PDB entry 8B4J | X-ray diffraction, 1.58 A resolution | chains O and P

== Chain O ==
Name: Replication factor A protein 1
Source organism: Saccharomyces cerevisiae
Reference sequence: P22336 (RFA1_YEAST); residue numbers follow UniProt; this construct covers 1-132
Sequence (134 residues; each row starts with the number of its first residue; numbers below 1 keep their minus sign (Gly-1 is residue -1)):
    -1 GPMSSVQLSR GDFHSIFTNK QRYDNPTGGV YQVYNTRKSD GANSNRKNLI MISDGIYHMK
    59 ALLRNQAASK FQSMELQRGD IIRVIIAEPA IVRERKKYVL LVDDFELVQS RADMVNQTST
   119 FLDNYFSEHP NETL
Not modelled in the structure: -1 to 2, 37-41
Sequence notes: expression tag (-1 to 0)
Metal / ion sites: Zn2+ site 1: His12, Tyr123, His127, Glu130; Zn2+ site 2: His56 (shared with Ser11(P), Asp12(P) of chain P)
UniProt features mapped onto this chain:
  - modified residue: Ser2 (N-acetylserine)
From the paper describing this entry:
  - Zn2+ coordination: His56
  - binding site for Zn2+: Phe119

== Chain P ==
Name: DNA damage checkpoint protein LCD1
Source organism: Saccharomyces cerevisiae
Reference sequence: Q04377 (LCD1_YEAST); numbering as in UniProt (aligned over 4-24)
Sequence (21 residues; each row starts with the number of its first residue):
     4 ETVGEFSSDD DDDILLELGT R
Not modelled in the structure: 4-9
Modified positions: Ser11 (phosphoserine; SEP)
Metal / ion sites: Zn2+ site 1: Ser11, Asp12 (shared with His56(O) of chain O); Zn2+ site 2: Ser11, Asp13
UniProt features mapped onto this chain:
  - modified residue (Phosphoserine): Ser10, Ser11
From the paper describing this entry:
  - Zn2+ coordination: Ser11, Asp12, Asp13
  - post-translational modification sites: Ser10 (citing earlier work)
  - mutagenesis - S10A, S10D, S10D/S11D, S11D: unchanged growth
  - mutagenesis - S11A: decreased growth in response to HU
  - mutagenesis - S10A/S11A: decreased growth
  - mutagenesis - D12A (2-fold), D12A/D13A (10-fold), D13A (2-fold): decreased binding to Zn2+
  - post-translational modification sites: Ser11

== Chain O / chain P interface ==
Contacting residue pairs - 26 pairs, chain O then chain P:
  Arg35(O) with Ser10(P); Ser11(P), hydrogen bond (side chain-backbone)
  Lys36(O) with Ser10(P)
  Asn43(O) with Leu18(P)
  Arg44(O) with Ser10(P); Ser11(P), hydrogen bond (side chain-backbone); Asp15(P); Leu18(P)
  Leu47(O) with Asp14(P)
  Lys58(O) with Asp14(P), salt bridge; Ile17(P)
  Leu60(O) with Leu18(P), hydrophobic; Gly22(P)
  Arg62(O) with Gly22(P), hydrogen bond (side chain-backbone); Arg24(P)
  Glu86(O) with Arg24(P), salt bridge
  Ala88(O) with Leu21(P), hydrophobic
  Val90(O) with Glu20(P)
  Glu92(O) with Glu20(P)
  Arg93(O) with Asp16(P), salt bridge
  Lys95(O) with Asp13(P), hydrogen bond (side chain-backbone); Asp14(P), salt bridge; Asp16(P), salt bridge; Ile17(P)
  Val97(O) with Ile17(P), hydrophobic
  Leu99(O) with Leu21(P), hydrophobic
Interface residues without a listed pair, chain P (14 interface residues in all): Asp12, Thr23
Interface features reported in the paper:
  - interface residues, chain O: Arg44(O), Lys58(O), Arg93(O), Lys95(O)
  - interface residues, chain P: Asp14(P), Asp16(P)

== Summary ==
Chain O and chain P form an interface of 16 and 14 residues respectively, with 4 hydrogen bonds and 5 salt
bridges. Polar pairs include Lys58(O)-Asp14(P), Glu86(O)-Arg24(P) and Arg93(O)-Asp16(P). From the paper: a
binding site for Zn2+ at Phe119(O); D12A, D12A/D13A and D13A of chain P reduce binding to Zn2+; 9
substitutions were tested in all.
Here chain O is Replication factor A protein 1 and chain P is DNA damage checkpoint protein LCD1, both from
Saccharomyces cerevisiae. Entry 8B4J (Rfa1-N-terminal domain in complex with phosphorylated Ddc2) was
determined by X-ray diffraction, deposited together with 8B4K.
